7Z4Y - chains B and C of the 4 polymer chains in the assembly; structure by electron microscopy, 4.50 A resolution (low resolution: residue-level contacts below are approximate; hydrogen-bond / salt-bridge calls are withheld).

[Chain B]
Molecule: Exosome RNA helicase MTR4
Source organism: Homo sapiens
Notes: EC 3.6.4.13
UniProt: P42285 (MTREX_HUMAN); residue numbers follow UniProt; this construct covers 1-1042
Amino-acid sequence (1046 residues; each row starts with the number of its first residue; numbers below 1 keep their minus sign (Gly-3 is residue -3)):
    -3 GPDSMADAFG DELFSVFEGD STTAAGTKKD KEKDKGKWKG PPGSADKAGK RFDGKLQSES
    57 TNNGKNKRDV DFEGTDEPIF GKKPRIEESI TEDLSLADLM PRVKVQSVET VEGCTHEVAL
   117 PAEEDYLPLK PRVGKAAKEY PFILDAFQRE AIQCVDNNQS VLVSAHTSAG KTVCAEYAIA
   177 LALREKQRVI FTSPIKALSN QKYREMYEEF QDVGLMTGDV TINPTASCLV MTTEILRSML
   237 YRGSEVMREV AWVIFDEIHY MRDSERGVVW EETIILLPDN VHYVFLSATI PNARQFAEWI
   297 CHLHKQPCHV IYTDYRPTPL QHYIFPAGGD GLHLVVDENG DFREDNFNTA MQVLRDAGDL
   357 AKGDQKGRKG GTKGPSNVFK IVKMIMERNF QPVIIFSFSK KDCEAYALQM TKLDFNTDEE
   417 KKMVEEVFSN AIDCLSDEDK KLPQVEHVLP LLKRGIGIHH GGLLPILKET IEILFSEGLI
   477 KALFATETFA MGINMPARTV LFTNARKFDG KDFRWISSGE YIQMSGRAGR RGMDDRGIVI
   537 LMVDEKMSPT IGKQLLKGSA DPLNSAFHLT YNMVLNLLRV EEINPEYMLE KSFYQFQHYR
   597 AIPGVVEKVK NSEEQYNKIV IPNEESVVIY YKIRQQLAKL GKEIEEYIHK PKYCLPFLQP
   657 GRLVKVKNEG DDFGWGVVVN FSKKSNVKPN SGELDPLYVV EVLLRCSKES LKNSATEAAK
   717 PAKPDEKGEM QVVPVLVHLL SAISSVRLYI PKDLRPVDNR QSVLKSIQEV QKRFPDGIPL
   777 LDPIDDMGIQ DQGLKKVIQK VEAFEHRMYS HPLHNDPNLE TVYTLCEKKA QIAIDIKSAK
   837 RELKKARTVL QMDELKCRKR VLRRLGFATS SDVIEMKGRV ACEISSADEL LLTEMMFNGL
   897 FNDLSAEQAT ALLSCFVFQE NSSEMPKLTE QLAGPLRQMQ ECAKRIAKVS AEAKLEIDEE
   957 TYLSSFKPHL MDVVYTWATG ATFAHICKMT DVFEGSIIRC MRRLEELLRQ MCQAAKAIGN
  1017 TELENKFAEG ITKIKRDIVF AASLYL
Disordered / not traced: -3 to 95, 355-371
Sequence notes: expression tag (-3 to 0)
Curated features (UniProtKB/Swiss-Prot):
  - motif: Asp252 to His255 (DEIH box)
  - binding site (ATP): Ile139, Ala161 to Thr168
  - modified residue: Ala2 (N-acetylalanine), Ser40 (Phosphoserine), Lys51 (N6-acetyllysine), Lys78 (N6-acetyllysine)
  - cross-link (Glycyl lysine isopeptide (Lys-Gly)): Lys24 (interchain with G-Cter in SUMO2), Lys358 (interchain with G-Cter in SUMO2), Lys684 (interchain with G-Cter in SUMO2), Lys723 (interchain with G-Cter in SUMO2)
  - mutagenesis: Glu253 (E253Q: Abolishes RNA helicase activity), Arg658 (R658A: Decreased interaction with NRDE2), Glu697 (E697R: Decreased interaction with NRDE2), Arg743 (R743E: Decreased interaction with NRDE2. Impairs the binding of both NVL and NOP53), Phe989 to Glu990 (Loss of interaction with NRDE2)

[Chain C]
Molecule: Zinc finger CCHC domain-containing protein 8
Source organism: Homo sapiens
UniProt: Q6NZY4 (ZCHC8_HUMAN); residues 41-337 here = UniProt positions 41-337
Amino-acid sequence (301 residues; each row starts with the number of its first residue):
    37 GPDSENGVGD AELRERLRQC EETIEQLRAE NQELKRKLNI LTRPSGILVN DTKLDGPILQ
    97 ILFMNNAISK QYHQEIEEFV SNLVKRFEEQ QKNDVEKTSF NLLPQPSSIV LEEDHKVEES
   157 CAIKNNKEAF SVVGSVLYFT NFCLDKLGQP LLNENPQLSE GWEIPKYHQV FSHIVSLEGQ
   217 EIQVKAKRPK PHCFNCGSEE HQMKDCPMPR NAARISEKRK EYMDACGEAN NQNFQQRYHA
   277 EEVEERFGRF KPGVISEELQ DALGVTDKSL PPFIYRMRQL GYPPGWLKEA ELENSGLALY
   337 D
Disordered / not traced: 37-42, 151-159, 222-337
Sequence notes: expression tag (37-40)
Curated features (UniProtKB/Swiss-Prot):
  - zinc finger: Pro227 to Met244 (CCHC-type)
  - region (RBM7 binding): Phe286 to Leu299, Phe309 to Lys324
  - natural variant: Pro186 (P186L: In PFBMFT5)
  - mutagenesis: Leu295 (L295E: Impaired interaction with ZCCHC8; when associated with E-299), Leu299 (L299E: Impaired interaction with ZCCHC8; when associated with E-295), Phe309 (F309A: Reduced interaction with ZCCHC8; when associated with E-313), Met313 (M313E: Reduced interaction with ZCCHC8; when associated with A-309)

[How chain B and chain C interact]
Residue-residue contacts (11; chain B residue first):
  Arg743(B) - Glu113(C)
  Arg769(B) - Gly82(C)
  Arg769(B) - Ile83(C)
  Arg769(B) - Leu84(C)
  Arg769(B) - Val85(C)
  Phe770(B) - Pro80(C)
  Phe770(B) - Gly82(C)
  Phe770(B) - Ile83(C)
  Pro771(B) - Leu84(C)
  Pro775(B) - Pro80(C)
  Asp781(B) - Asn75(C)
Other interface residues (no listed pair), chain C (8 interface residues in all): Ser81

[In short]
The interface between chain B and chain C involves 6 residues on one side and 8 on the other. Curated
annotation (UniProt) lists 9 ATP-binding residues and 6 mutagenesis sites on chain B; 4 mutagenesis sites on
chain C.
Here chain B is Exosome RNA helicase MTR4 and chain C is Zinc finger CCHC domain-containing protein 8, both
from Homo sapiens. Entry 7Z4Y (Human NEXT dimer - overall reconstruction of the core complex) was determined
by electron microscopy, deposited together with 7Z4Z and 7Z52.
